1UP9 - chain A; structure by X-ray diffraction, 1.35 A resolution.

Chain A:
Name: Cytochrome C3
From: Desulfovibrio desulfuricans
UniProtKB: Q9L915 (Q9L915_DESDE); residues 1-107 here correspond to UniProt positions 22-128 (UniProt number = residue number + 21)
Amino-acid sequence (107 residues; numbered 1 to 107; the number before each row is that of its first residue):
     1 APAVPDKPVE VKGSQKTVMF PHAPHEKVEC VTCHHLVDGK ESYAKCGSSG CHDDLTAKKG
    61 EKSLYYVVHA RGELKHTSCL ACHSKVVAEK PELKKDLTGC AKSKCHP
Construct notes: conflict R71 (Lys92 in Q9L915)
Covalent attachments: heme c (HEC) linked to C30, C33, C46, C51, C79, C82, C100, C105
Bound ions: heme c Fe (4 sites), coordinated by H22, H25, H34, H35, H52, H69, H83, H106
Ligand contacts:
  - heme c (HEC), molecule 1: A1, P2, A3, V4, P5, V9, E10, V11, F20, H22, H25, V28, E29, H34, Y43, A44, K45, G47
  - heme c (HEC), molecule 2: V11, K12, G13, S14, Q15, K16, V18, L55, K58, L64, Y65, V68, H69, R71, L80, H83, L97, T98, G99, S103, H106
  - heme c (HEC), molecule 3: F20, P21, P24, H25, V28, T32, T77, S78, H83, V86, K90, L93, L97, K104
  - heme c (HEC), molecule 4: H34, H35, L36, V37, S42, A44, K45, G50, H52, E61, Y66, V67, L74, K75, H76, T77, S78

Overview:
Covalently linked heme c: at C33, C46, C79 and C100. The heme c Fe site is built by H22 and H34.
Chain A is Cytochrome C3 (Desulfovibrio desulfuricans); the structure, Reduced structure of cytochrome C3 from
desulfovibrio desulfuricans atcc 27774 at ph 7.6, was determined by X-ray diffraction, deposited together with
1UPD.
